Entry 5H3R (X-ray diffraction, 2.67 A resolution); this record covers chains D and A of the 4 polymer chains in the assembly.

== Chain D ==
Molecule: 21-nt DNA strand
Sequence (21 nucleotides; numbered 1 to 21; the number before each row is that of its first residue):
     1 GAATATTGCC CAGGCAAGTA T

== Chain A ==
Name: Multiple antibiotic resistance protein MarR
From: Escherichia coli
UniProt: P27245 (MARR_ECOLI); numbering as in UniProt (aligned over 1-144)
Sequence (147 residues; each row starts with the number of its first residue; numbers below 1 keep their minus sign (Gly-2 is residue -2)):
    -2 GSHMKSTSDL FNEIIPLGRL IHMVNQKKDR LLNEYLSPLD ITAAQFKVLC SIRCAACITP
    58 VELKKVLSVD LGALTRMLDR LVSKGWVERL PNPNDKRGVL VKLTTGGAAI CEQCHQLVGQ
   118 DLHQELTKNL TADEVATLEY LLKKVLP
Not modelled in the structure: -2 to 3
Sequence notes: expression tag (-2 to 0); engineered mutation Ser80 (Cys in P27245)

== Interface between chain D and chain A ==
Contacting residue pairs - 20 pairs, chain D then chain A:
  DA3(D) with Arg94(A), hydrogen bond to the base
  DT4(D) with Val58(A), sugar contact; Arg94(A), hydrogen bond to the sugar; Gly95(A), phosphate contact
  DA5(D) with Thr56(A), phosphate contact; Pro57(A), phosphate contact; Val58(A), hydrogen bond to the phosphate; Leu68(A), base contact; Gly95(A), phosphate contact; Val96(A), hydrogen bond to the phosphate
  DT6(D) with Leu68(A), base contact; Thr72(A), base contact; Arg86(A), salt bridge to the phosphate; Val96(A), phosphate contact
  DT7(D) with Gly69(A), base contact; Thr72(A), base contact; Asp76(A), phosphate contact
  DG8(D) with Arg73(A), hydrogen bond to the base
  DC9(D) with Arg73(A), base contact
  DG14(D) with Gln23(A), hydrogen bond to the phosphate
Also at the interface, not in a pair above, chain A (14 interface residues in all): Asp92

== Overview ==
Chain D and chain A form an interface of 8 and 14 residues respectively, with 6 hydrogen bonds and 1 salt
bridge. Polar contacts include DA3(D)-Arg94(A), DG8(D)-Arg73(A) and DT4(D)-Arg94(A).
Here chain D is a 21-nt DNA strand and chain A is Multiple antibiotic resistance protein MarR (Escherichia
coli). Entry 5H3R (Crystal Structure of mutant MarR C80S from E.coli complexed with operator DNA) was
determined by X-ray diffraction.
